PDB entry 1AJ2 | X-ray diffraction, 2.00 A resolution | chain A

Chain A:
Molecule: Dihydropteroate synthase
Source organism: Escherichia coli
Notes: EC 2.5.1.15
UniProt: P0AC13 (DHPS_ECOLI); residue numbers follow UniProt; this construct covers 1-282
Chain sequence (282 residues; each row starts with the number of its first residue):
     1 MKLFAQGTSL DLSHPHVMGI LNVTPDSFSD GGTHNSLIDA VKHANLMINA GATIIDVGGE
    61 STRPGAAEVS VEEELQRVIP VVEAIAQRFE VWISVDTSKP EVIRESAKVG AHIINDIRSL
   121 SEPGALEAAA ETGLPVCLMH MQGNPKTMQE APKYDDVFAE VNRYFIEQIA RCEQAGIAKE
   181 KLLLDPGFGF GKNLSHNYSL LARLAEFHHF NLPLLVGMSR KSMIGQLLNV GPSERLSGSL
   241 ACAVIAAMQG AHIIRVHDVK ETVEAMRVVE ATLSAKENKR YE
UniProt features mapped onto this chain:
  - binding site (Mg(2+)): N22
  - binding site ((7,8-dihydropterin-6-yl)methyl diphosphate): T62, D96, N115, D185, K221, R255 to H257
  - binding site (6-hydroxymethyl-7,8-dihydropterin): N115, D185, M223
  - natural variant: F28 (F28I: In TS20)
  - mutagenesis: T62 (T62A: Increases resistance to some sulfonamide antibiotics, including sulfanilamide (SAA) in E.coli strain BW25113), G189 (G189GFG: Increases resistance to some sulfonamide antibiotics, including sulfanilamide (SAA) in E.coli strain BW25113)
Residues lining bound ligands: 2PH ([7,8-dihydro-pterin-6-yl methanyl]-phosphonophosphate): I20, N22, D56, S61, T62, R63, D96, N115, I117, C137, M139, D185, F188, F190, L215, G217, K221, R255, H257

Summary:
Chain A binds compound 2PH. UniProt lists Mg2+-binding residue N22, 8 (7,8-dihydropterin-6-yl)methyl
diphosphate-binding residues, 3 residues binding 6-hydroxymethyl-7,8-dihydropterin and 2 mutagenesis sites.
Chain A is Dihydropteroate synthase (Escherichia coli); the structure, Crystal structure of a binary complex
of E. coli dihydropteroate synthase, was determined by X-ray diffraction, deposited together with 1AJ0 and
1AJZ.
